Entry 7TFB (electron microscopy, 2.28 A resolution); this record covers chains I and L of the 28 polymer chains in the assembly.

== Chain I ==
Protein: GlnR C-tail peptide
Chain sequence (10 residues; row label = number of the first residue in the row):
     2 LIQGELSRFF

== Chain L ==
Protein: Glutamine synthetase
From: Paenibacillus polymyxa
Notes: EC 6.3.1.2
UniProtKB: A0A0F0G8G2 (A0A0F0G8G2_PAEPO); numbering as in UniProt (aligned over 1-442)
Chain sequence (462 residues; numbered -19 to 442; the number before each row is that of its first residue; numbers below 1 keep their minus sign (Met-19 is residue -19)):
   -19 MGSSHHHHHH SSGLVPRGSH MSYTREDIIR IAEEENVRFI RLQFTDLLGT IKNVEIPVSQ
    41 LEKALDNKMM FDGSSIEGYV RIEESDMYLY PDLDTWVVFP WVTSDRVARL ICDIYKPDGS
   101 PFAGDPRGIL KRVLKEAEEL GYTSMNVGPE PEFFLFKTDE KGDPTTELND QGGYFDLAPM
   161 DLGENCRREI VLKLEEMGFE IEASHHEVAP GQHEIDFKYA DAVKAADQIQ TFKLVVKTIA
   221 RQHGLHATFM PKPLFGVNGS GMHCNQSLFK DNENVFYDET DELGLSQTAR HYMAGILKHA
   281 RAMAAITNPT VNSYKRLVPG YEAPCYVAWS ASNRSPMIRI PASRGLSTRV EVRNPDPAAN
   341 PYLALAVMLR AGLDGIKRQM ALPAPIDRNI YVMSEEERIE EGIPSLPADL KEALSELIRS
   401 EVISDALGDH ALAYFYELKE IEWDMYRTQV HQWERDQYLT LY
Not modelled in the structure: -19 to 1
Construct notes: initiating methionine (-19); expression tag (-18 to 0)
Bound ions: Mg2+ site 1: Glu130, Glu331; Mg2+ site 2: Glu132, Glu187, Glu194
Ligand contacts:
  - glutamine (GLN), molecule 1: Asp52, Arg61, Glu64
  - glutamine (GLN), molecule 2: Glu132, Tyr154, Glu187, Val188, Gln192, Asn238, Gly239, Ser240, Gly241, His243, Arg296, Tyr301, Glu302, Ala303, Arg333
Reported in the primary citation:
  - catalytic residues: Asp52, Glu302 (proposed by the authors, not directly observed)

== How chain I and chain L interact ==
Pairs across the interface - 13 pairs, chain I then chain L:
  Leu2(I) with Gly300(L); Arg314(L)
  Ile3(I) with Gly300(L); Arg314(L)
  Gln4(I) with Gly300(L), hydrogen bond (backbone-backbone); Tyr301(L)
  Gly5(I) with Gly236(L); Asn238(L); Gly300(L); Tyr301(L)
  Glu6(I) with Asn238(L); Arg314(L), salt bridge
  Ser8(I) with Gly236(L)
Interface residues without a listed pair, chain L (7 interface residues in all): Val188, Glu302

== In short ==
6 residues of chain I and 7 residues of chain L are in contact; the contacts include 1 hydrogen bond and 1
salt bridge. Polar contacts include Glu6(I)-Arg314(L) and Gln4(I)-Gly300(L). Bound to chain L: glutamine.
Glu130(L) and Glu331(L) form the Mg2+ site 1. The paper reports catalytic residues Asp52(L) and Glu302(L).
Here chain I is GlnR C-tail peptide and chain L is Glutamine synthetase (Paenibacillus polymyxa). Entry 7TFB
(P. polymyxa GS(14)-Q-GlnR peptide) was determined by electron microscopy together with 7TEA, 7TEC, 7TF6,
7TF9, 7TFA and 7TFC from the same study.
